9HJ3 - chains A and F of the 7 polymer chains in the assembly; structure by electron microscopy, 3.46 A resolution.

Chain A:
Molecule: Outer membrane protein
Source organism: Bacteroides thetaiotaomicron VPI-5482
UniProtKB: Q8A1E1 (Q8A1E1_BACTN); residue numbers follow UniProt; this construct covers 1-885
Sequence (885 residues; numbered 1 to 885; the number before each row is that of its first residue):
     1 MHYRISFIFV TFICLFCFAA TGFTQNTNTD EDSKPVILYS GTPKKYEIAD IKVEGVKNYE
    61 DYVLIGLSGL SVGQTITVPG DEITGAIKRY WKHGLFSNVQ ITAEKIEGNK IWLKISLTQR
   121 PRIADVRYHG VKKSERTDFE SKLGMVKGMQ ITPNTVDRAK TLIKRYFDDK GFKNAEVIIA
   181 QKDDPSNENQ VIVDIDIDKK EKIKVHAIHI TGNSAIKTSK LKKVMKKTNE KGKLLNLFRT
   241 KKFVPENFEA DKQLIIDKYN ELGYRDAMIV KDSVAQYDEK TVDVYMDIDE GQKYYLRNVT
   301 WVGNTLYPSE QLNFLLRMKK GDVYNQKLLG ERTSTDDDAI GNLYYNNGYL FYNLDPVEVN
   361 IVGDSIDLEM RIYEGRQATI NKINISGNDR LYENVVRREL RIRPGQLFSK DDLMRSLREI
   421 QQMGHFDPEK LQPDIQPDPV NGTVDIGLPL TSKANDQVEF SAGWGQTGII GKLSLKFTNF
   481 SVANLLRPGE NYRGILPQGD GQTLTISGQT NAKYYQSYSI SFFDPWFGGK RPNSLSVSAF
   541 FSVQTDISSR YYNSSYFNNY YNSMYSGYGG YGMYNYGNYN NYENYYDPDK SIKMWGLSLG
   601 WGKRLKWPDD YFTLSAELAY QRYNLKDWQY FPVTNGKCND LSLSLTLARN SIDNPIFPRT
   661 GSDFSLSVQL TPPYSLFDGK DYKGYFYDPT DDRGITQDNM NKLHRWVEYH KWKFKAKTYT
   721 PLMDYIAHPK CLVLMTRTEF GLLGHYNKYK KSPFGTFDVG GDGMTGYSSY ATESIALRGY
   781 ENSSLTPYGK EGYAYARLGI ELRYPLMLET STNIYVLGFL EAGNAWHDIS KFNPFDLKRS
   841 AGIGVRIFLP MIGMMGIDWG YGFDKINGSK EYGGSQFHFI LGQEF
Disordered / not traced: 1-290, 458-472, 546-589, 682-696, 885

Chain F:
Molecule: Outer membrane protein
Source organism: Bacteroides thetaiotaomicron VPI-5482
UniProtKB: Q89ZL0 (Q89ZL0_BACTN); residues 1-431 here = UniProt positions 1-431
Sequence (431 residues; numbered 1 to 431; the number before each row is that of its first residue):
     1 MVGFKHTIWA LLLMMVTGTA IAQNNTNSPY TRYGYGDLSD QSFGNSKAMG GIAFGLRDGA
    61 QINPTNPASY TAIDSLTFLF EGGVSLQNMN ISGGGLKLNA KNASFDYLAM QFRLAPWMAM
   121 SVGLLPYSNV GYTVSDSQTT DNGLAYSRSF TGDGGLHQMY VGAGVKVLKN LSVGVNASYF
   181 WGDITRTRGM FYPGTSSYDS YQRKMVTSIS DYKLDFGAQY TQALNKKSSL TIGAVYSPKH
   241 KLNNDYTSIV IMGASSSSYG TEYKDVLDAT FELPNTFGVG FTYNYDKRLT VGADYSLQQW
   301 SKTNFGVVTS DENVRQDFNE TFTYCDRTKI SVGAEYIPNL IGRSYFAHIK YRLGAYYTTP
   361 YYKIDGKKAS REYGVTAGFG LPVPRSRSIL SISGQFVRVK GLETNMVNEN IFRVSIGLTF
   421 NERWFFKRRV E
Disordered / not traced: 1-22, 429-431

How chain A and chain F interact:
Residue-residue contacts (44):
  Trp-607(A) with Lys-427(F), hydrogen bond (backbone-side chain)
  Pro-608(A) with Phe-425(F); Lys-427(F)
  Asp-609(A) with Trp-424(F); Phe-426(F)
  Phe-612(A) with Trp-424(F), hydrophobic
  Arg-649(A) with Glu-422(F), salt bridge; Arg-423(F); Trp-424(F), hydrogen bond (side chain-backbone)
  Ser-651(A) with Glu-422(F), hydrogen bond
  Gly-661(A) with Phe-420(F); Glu-422(F)
  Ser-662(A) with Phe-420(F); Glu-422(F), hydrogen bond
  Phe-664(A) with Phe-78(F), hydrophobic; Trp-424(F), hydrophobic
  Thr-718(A) with Phe-420(F)
  Tyr-719(A) with Phe-420(F)
  Thr-720(A) with Val-383(F)
  Pro-721(A) with Val-383(F)
  Asp-724(A) with Pro-384(F); Arg-385(F), salt bridge
  Ile-726(A) with Arg-385(F)
  Leu-734(A) with Leu-418(F), hydrophobic
  Thr-738(A) with Leu-108(F)
  Leu-798(A) with Phe-105(F), hydrophobic
  Phe-832(A) with Trp-181(F), hydrogen bond (backbone-side chain)
  Asn-833(A) with His-157(F), hydrogen bond
  Pro-834(A) with Phe-105(F); Leu-124(F), hydrophobic; Trp-181(F)
  Phe-835(A) with Asn-24(F), hydrogen bond (backbone-side chain); Asn-25(F); Phe-105(F); Leu-124(F), hydrophobic; Leu-125(F); Pro-126(F); His-157(F)
  Asp-836(A) with Asn-24(F); Asp-153(F)
  Leu-837(A) with Asn-24(F)
  Arg-839(A) with Asn-24(F), hydrogen bond; Asn-102(F), hydrogen bond; Ala-103(F), hydrogen bond (side chain-backbone)
Also at the interface, not in a pair above, chain A (34 interface residues in all): Lys-606, Asp-610, Phe-714, Ala-716, Leu-722, Tyr-725, Thr-736, Phe-740, Ile-800
Also at the interface, not in a pair above, chain F (28 interface residues in all): Gln-23, Phe-80, Val-84, Met-110

Summary:
The interface between chain A and chain F involves 34 residues on one side and 28 on the other, with 10
hydrogen bonds and 2 salt bridges. Polar pairs include Arg-649(A)/Glu-422(F), Asp-724(A)/Arg-385(F) and
Trp-607(A)/Lys-427(F).
Chain A is Outer membrane protein and chain F is Outer membrane protein, both from Bacteroides
thetaiotaomicron VPI-5482; the structure, Bacteroides thetaiotaomicron BAM complex, was determined by electron
microscopy (same publication as 9HJM, 9HIS and 9HIV).
